PDB entry 9CA4 | electron microscopy, 3.01 A resolution | chains A and B of the 4 polymer chains in the assembly

== Chain A ==
Protein: DNA topoisomerase 3-beta-1
Source organism: Homo sapiens
Notes: EC 5.6.2.1
UniProt: O95985 (TOP3B_HUMAN); numbering as in UniProt (aligned over 1-611)
Chain sequence (612 residues; numbered 0 to 611; the number before each row is that of its first residue; numbering starts at 0):
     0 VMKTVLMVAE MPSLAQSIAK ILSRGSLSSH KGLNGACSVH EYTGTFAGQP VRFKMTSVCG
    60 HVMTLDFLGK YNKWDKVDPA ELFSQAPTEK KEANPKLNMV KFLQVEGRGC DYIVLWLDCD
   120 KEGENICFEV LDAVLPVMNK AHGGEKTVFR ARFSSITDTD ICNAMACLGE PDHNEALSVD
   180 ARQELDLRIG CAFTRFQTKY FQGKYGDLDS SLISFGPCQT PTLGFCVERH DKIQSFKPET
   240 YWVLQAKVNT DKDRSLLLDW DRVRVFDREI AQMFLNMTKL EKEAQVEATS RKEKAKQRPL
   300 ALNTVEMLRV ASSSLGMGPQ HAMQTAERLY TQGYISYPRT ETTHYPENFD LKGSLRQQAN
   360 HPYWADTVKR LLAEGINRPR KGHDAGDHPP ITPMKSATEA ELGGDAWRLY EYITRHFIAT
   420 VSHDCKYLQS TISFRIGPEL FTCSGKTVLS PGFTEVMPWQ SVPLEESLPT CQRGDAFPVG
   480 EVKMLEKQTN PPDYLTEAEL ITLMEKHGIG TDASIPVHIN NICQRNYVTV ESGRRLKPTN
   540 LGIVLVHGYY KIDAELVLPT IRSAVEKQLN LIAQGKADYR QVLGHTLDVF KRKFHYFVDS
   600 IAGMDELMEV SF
Differences from the reference sequence: expression tag (0); engineered mutation Met10 (Lys in O95985)
Modified residues: Tyr336 (O-phosphotyrosine; PTR)
Bound ions: Mn2+ site 1: Glu9, Asp117, Tyr336 (shared with 1 residue of chain E); Mn2+ site 2: Glu340, Asp511
Reported in the primary citation:
  - mutagenesis - K10M: decreased catalytic activity on RNA (citing earlier work)
  - mutagenesis - K10M: abolished catalytic activity

== Chain B ==
Protein: Tudor domain-containing protein 3
Source organism: Homo sapiens
Notes: fragment: DUF-OB fold
UniProt: Q9H7E2 (TDRD3_HUMAN), isoform Q9H7E2-3; residue numbers follow UniProt; this construct covers 1-161
Chain sequence (161 residues; each row starts with the number of its first residue):
     1 MAQVAGAALS QAGWYLSDEG IEACTSSPDK VNVNDIILIA LNTDLRTIGK KFLPSDINSG
    61 KVEKLEGPCV LQIQKIRNVA APKDNEESQA APRMLRLQMT DGHISCTAVE FSYMSKISLN
   121 TPPGTKVKLS GIVDIKNGFL LLNDSNTTVL GGEVEHLIEK W

== How chain A and chain B interact ==
Residue-residue contacts (19):
  Glu238(A) - Lys83(B)
  Arg261(A) - Pro92(B)
  Arg261(A) - Phe111(B)
  Val262(A) - Ala90(B)
  Val262(A) - Ala91(B)  hydrophobic
  Arg263(A) - Ala80(B)
  Val264(A) - Val79(B)
  Phe265(A) - Val79(B)  hydrogen bond (backbone-backbone)
  Phe265(A) - Ala81(B)
  Phe265(A) - Pro82(B)  hydrophobic
  Asp266(A) - Arg96(B)  salt bridge
  Glu268(A) - Asn137(B)  hydrogen bond
  Glu268(A) - Phe139(B)
  Ile269(A) - Met94(B)  hydrophobic
  Ile269(A) - Val109(B)  hydrophobic
  Ile269(A) - Phe139(B)  hydrophobic
  Met272(A) - Lys136(B)
  Phe273(A) - Met94(B)  hydrophobic
  Phe273(A) - Phe111(B)  hydrophobic
Other interface residues (no listed pair), chain A (14 interface residues in all): Phe235, Asp260, Met276
Other interface residues (no listed pair), chain B (17 interface residues in all): Arg77, Asp84

== Overview ==
The interface between chain A and chain B involves 14 residues on one side and 17 on the other, with 2
hydrogen bonds and 1 salt bridge. Among the polar pairs are Asp266(A)-Arg96(B), Glu268(A)-Asn137(B) and
Phe265(A)-Val79(B). The paper reports that K10M of chain A reduces catalytic activity on RNA; K10M of chain A
abolishes catalytic activity.
Here chain A is DNA topoisomerase 3-beta-1 and chain B is Tudor domain-containing protein 3, both from Homo
sapiens. Entry 9CA4 (Human TOP3B-TDRD3 core complex in RNA rejoining state) was determined by electron
microscopy together with 9C9W, 9C9Y, 9CA0, 9CA1, 9CAG, 9CAH and 3 further entries from the same study.
